Entry 3RNB (X-ray diffraction, 2.64 A resolution); this record covers chains A and C of the 3 polymer chains in the assembly.

== Chain A ==
Name: Toluene o-xylene monooxygenase component
Source organism: Pseudomonas sp. OX1
Notes: EC 1.14.-.-
Reference sequence: Q6IV66 (Q6IV66_9PSED); residue numbers follow UniProt; this construct covers 1-498
Chain sequence (498 residues; each row starts with the number of its first residue):
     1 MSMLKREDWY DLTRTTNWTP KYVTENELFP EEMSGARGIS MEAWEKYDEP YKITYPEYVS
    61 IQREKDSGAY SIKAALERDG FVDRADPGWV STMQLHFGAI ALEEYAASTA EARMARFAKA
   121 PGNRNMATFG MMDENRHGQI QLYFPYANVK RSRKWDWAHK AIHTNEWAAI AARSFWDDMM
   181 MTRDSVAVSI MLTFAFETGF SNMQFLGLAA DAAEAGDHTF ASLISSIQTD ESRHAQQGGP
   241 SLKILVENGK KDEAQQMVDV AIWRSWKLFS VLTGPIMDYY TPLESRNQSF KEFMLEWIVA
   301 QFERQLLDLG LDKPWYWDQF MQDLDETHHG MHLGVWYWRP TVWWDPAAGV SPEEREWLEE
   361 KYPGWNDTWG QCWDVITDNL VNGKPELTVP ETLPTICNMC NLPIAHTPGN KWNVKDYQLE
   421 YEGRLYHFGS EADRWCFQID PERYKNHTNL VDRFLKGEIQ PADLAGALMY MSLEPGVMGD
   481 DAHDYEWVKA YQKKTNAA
Unresolved in the structure: 1, 493-498
Differences from the reference sequence: engineered mutation Trp-176 (Phe in Q6IV66), Ser-201 (Thr in Q6IV66), Lys-445 (Glu in Q6IV66)
Bound ions: Fe ion site 1: Glu-104, Glu-134, His-137 (together with hydroxide ion); Fe ion site 2: Glu-134, Glu-197, Glu-231, His-234 (together with hydroxide ion)
Ligand contacts: hydroxide ion (OH): Glu-104, Glu-134, His-137, Glu-197, Glu-231, His-234

== Chain C ==
Name: Toluene o-xylene monooxygenase component
Source organism: Pseudomonas sp. OX1
Notes: EC 1.14.-.-
Reference sequence: Q6IV65 (Q6IV65_9PSED); numbering as in UniProt (aligned over 1-86)
Chain sequence (86 residues; row label = number of the first residue in the row):
     1 MATFPIMSNF ERDFVIQLVP VDTEDTMDQV AEKCAYHSIN RRVHPQPEKI LRVRRHEDGT
    61 LFPRGMIVSD AGLRPTETLD IIFMDN
Unresolved in the structure: 1

== How chain A and chain C interact ==
Residue-residue contacts - 68 pairs, chain A then chain C:
  Gly-330(A) / Phe-14(C)
  Leu-333(A) / Phe-14(C)  hydrophobic
  Gly-334(A) / Phe-14(C)
  Tyr-337(A) / Arg-41(C)  hydrogen bond
  Tyr-337(A) / Arg-42(C)
  Trp-338(A) / Gln-17(C)
  Trp-369(A) / Phe-14(C)  hydrophobic
  Cys-372(A) / Arg-42(C)
  Val-375(A) / Asn-40(C)
  Val-375(A) / Arg-41(C)
  Val-375(A) / Arg-42(C)
  Val-375(A) / His-44(C)
  Ile-376(A) / Arg-41(C)
  Ile-376(A) / Arg-42(C)
  Asn-379(A) / Asn-40(C)
  Glu-386(A) / Arg-41(C)
  Leu-387(A) / Asn-40(C)
  Leu-387(A) / Arg-41(C)
  Val-389(A) / Arg-41(C)  hydrogen bond (backbone-side chain)
  Glu-391(A) / Tyr-36(C)  hydrogen bond
  Glu-391(A) / His-37(C)
  Glu-391(A) / Arg-41(C)  salt bridge
  Thr-392(A) / Gln-17(C)
  Thr-392(A) / Leu-18(C)  hydrogen bond (side chain-backbone)
  Thr-392(A) / His-37(C)
  Leu-393(A) / Gln-17(C)
  Leu-393(A) / Leu-18(C)  hydrogen bond (backbone-backbone)
  Pro-394(A) / Ile-16(C)
  Thr-395(A) / Met-7(C)  hydrogen bond
  Thr-395(A) / Ile-16(C)  hydrogen bond (backbone-backbone)
  Thr-395(A) / Gln-17(C)  hydrogen bond (side chain-backbone)
  Ile-404(A) / Val-15(C)
  Ile-404(A) / Ile-16(C)  hydrogen bond (backbone-backbone)
  Ala-405(A) / Phe-14(C)
  His-406(A) / Phe-14(C)  hydrogen bond (backbone-backbone)
  Pro-408(A) / Arg-12(C)
  Pro-408(A) / Asp-13(C)
  Pro-408(A) / Phe-14(C)
  Gly-409(A) / Arg-12(C)  hydrogen bond (backbone-backbone)
  Asn-410(A) / Arg-12(C)  hydrogen bond
  Trp-412(A) / Asn-9(C)
  Trp-412(A) / Phe-10(C)  hydrogen bond (side chain-backbone)
  Trp-412(A) / Glu-11(C)
  Trp-412(A) / Arg-12(C)
  Trp-412(A) / Asp-13(C)  hydrogen bond (side chain-backbone)
  Val-414(A) / Asn-9(C)  hydrogen bond (backbone-side chain)
  Val-414(A) / Asp-13(C)
  Val-414(A) / Phe-14(C)
  Val-414(A) / Ile-16(C)  hydrophobic
  Val-414(A) / His-56(C)
  Lys-415(A) / His-56(C)
  Asp-416(A) / Ile-16(C)
  Asp-416(A) / His-56(C)
  Asp-416(A) / Thr-78(C)  hydrogen bond
  Gln-418(A) / Glu-77(C)
  Gln-418(A) / Thr-78(C)  hydrogen bond
  Glu-420(A) / Arg-74(C)  salt bridge
  Leu-425(A) / Arg-74(C)
  Leu-425(A) / Pro-75(C)
  Leu-425(A) / Thr-76(C)
  Leu-425(A) / Glu-77(C)
  His-427(A) / Met-7(C)
  His-427(A) / Thr-76(C)  hydrogen bond (side chain-backbone)
  His-427(A) / Thr-78(C)  hydrogen bond
  Val-451(A) / Met-7(C)  hydrophobic
  Phe-454(A) / Leu-18(C)  hydrophobic
  Leu-455(A) / Leu-18(C)  hydrophobic
  Leu-455(A) / Thr-76(C)
Other interface residues (no listed pair), chain A (41 interface residues in all): Gln-371, Asp-374, Asp-378, Pro-390, Pro-403, Thr-407
Other interface residues (no listed pair), chain C (29 interface residues in all): Pro-5, Val-43, Arg-54, Glu-57, Asp-80, Ile-82

== Summary ==
The interface between chain A and chain C involves 41 residues on one side and 29 on the other, with 19
hydrogen bonds and 2 salt bridges. Polar contacts include Glu-391(A)/Arg-41(C), Glu-420(A)/Arg-74(C) and
Tyr-337(A)/Arg-41(C). Ligands of chain A: hydroxide ion.
Chain A is Toluene o-xylene monooxygenase component and chain C is Toluene o-xylene monooxygenase component,
both from Pseudomonas sp. OX1; the structure, Structure of the Toluene/o-Xylene Monooxygenase Hydroxylase
T201S/F176W Double Mutant, was determined by X-ray diffraction together with 3RN9, 3RNA, 3RNC, 3RNE, 3RNF and
3RNG from the same study.
